9F9P - chains H and V of the 28 polymer chains in the assembly; structure by electron microscopy, 2.25 A resolution.

[Chain H (and V)]
Molecule: Proteasome subunit beta
Source organism: Trypanosoma cruzi
Notes: chain V of this document is another copy of the same molecule, construct and numbering; everything in this record applies to it too
UniProt: A0A2V2UU31 (A0A2V2UU31_TRYCR); residues 1-284 here = UniProt positions 1-284
Sequence (284 residues; each row starts with the number of its first residue):
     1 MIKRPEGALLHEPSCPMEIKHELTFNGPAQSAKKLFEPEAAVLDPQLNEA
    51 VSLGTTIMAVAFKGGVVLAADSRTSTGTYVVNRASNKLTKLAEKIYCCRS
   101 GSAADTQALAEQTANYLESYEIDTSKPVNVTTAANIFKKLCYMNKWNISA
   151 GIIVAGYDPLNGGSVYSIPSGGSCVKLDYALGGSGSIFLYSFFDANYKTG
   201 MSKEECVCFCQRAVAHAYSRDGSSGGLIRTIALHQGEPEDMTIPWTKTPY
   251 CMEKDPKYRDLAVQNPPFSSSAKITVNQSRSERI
Unresolved in the structure: 1-54, 283-284
From the paper describing this entry:
  - catalytic residues: Thr-55, Asp-71, Lys-87
  - post-translational modification sites: Cys-174

[Chain H / chain V interface]
Residue-residue contacts - 46 pairs, chain H then chain V:
  Leu-160(H) / Ala-272(V)
  Leu-160(H) / Lys-273(V)  hydrogen bond (backbone-side chain)
  Asn-161(H) / Ala-272(V)
  Asn-161(H) / Lys-273(V)
  Asn-161(H) / Ile-274(V)  hydrogen bond (side chain-backbone)
  Tyr-166(H) / Ile-274(V)
  Cys-174(H) / Gln-264(V)  hydrogen bond (backbone-side chain)
  Val-175(H) / Gln-264(V)
  Lys-176(H) / Ala-262(V)
  Lys-176(H) / Gln-264(V)  hydrogen bond (backbone-side chain)
  Tyr-179(H) / Arg-220(V)
  Tyr-179(H) / Tyr-258(V)  hydrogen bond
  Ile-187(H) / Phe-188(V)
  Phe-188(H) / Ile-187(V)
  Phe-188(H) / Ser-191(V)  hydrogen bond (backbone-side chain)
  Tyr-190(H) / Arg-220(V)
  Ser-191(H) / Phe-188(V)  hydrogen bond (side chain-backbone)
  Phe-193(H) / Lys-257(V)  hydrogen bond (backbone-side chain)
  Asp-194(H) / Arg-220(V)  salt bridge
  Asp-194(H) / Tyr-250(V)
  Asp-194(H) / Asp-255(V)
  Asp-194(H) / Lys-257(V)  hydrogen bond (backbone-side chain)
  Asp-194(H) / Tyr-258(V)  hydrogen bond
  Ala-195(H) / His-216(V)
  Tyr-197(H) / Lys-257(V)  hydrogen bond (backbone-side chain)
  His-216(H) / Ala-195(V)
  Arg-220(H) / Tyr-179(V)
  Arg-220(H) / Tyr-190(V)
  Arg-220(H) / Asp-194(V)  salt bridge
  Tyr-250(H) / Asp-194(V)
  Asp-255(H) / Asp-194(V)
  Lys-257(H) / Phe-193(V)  hydrogen bond (side chain-backbone)
  Lys-257(H) / Asp-194(V)  hydrogen bond (side chain-backbone)
  Lys-257(H) / Tyr-197(V)  hydrogen bond (side chain-backbone)
  Tyr-258(H) / Tyr-179(V)  hydrogen bond
  Tyr-258(H) / Asp-194(V)  hydrogen bond
  Ala-262(H) / Lys-176(V)
  Gln-264(H) / Cys-174(V)  hydrogen bond (side chain-backbone)
  Gln-264(H) / Val-175(V)
  Gln-264(H) / Lys-176(V)  hydrogen bond (side chain-backbone)
  Ala-272(H) / Leu-160(V)
  Ala-272(H) / Asn-161(V)
  Lys-273(H) / Leu-160(V)  hydrogen bond (side chain-backbone)
  Lys-273(H) / Asn-161(V)
  Ile-274(H) / Asn-161(V)  hydrogen bond (backbone-side chain)
  Ile-274(H) / Tyr-166(V)
Also at the interface, not in a pair above, chain H (29 interface residues in all): Thr-131, Met-252, Val-263
Also at the interface, not in a pair above, chain V (29 interface residues in all): Thr-131, Met-252, Val-263

[In short]
The chain H/chain V interface involves 29 residues from each chain; the contacts include 20 hydrogen bonds and
2 salt bridges. Among the polar pairs are Asp-194(H)/Arg-220(V), Leu-160(H)/Lys-273(V) and
Asn-161(H)/Ile-274(V). The paper reports catalytic residues Thr-55(H), Asp-71(H) and Lys-87(H); a modification
site at Cys-174(H).
Both chains are Proteasome subunit beta (Trypanosoma cruzi). Entry 9F9P (CryoEM structure of recombinant
Trypanosoma cruzi apo proteasome 20S subunit) was determined by electron microscopy (same publication as
9F9T).
